9EAU - chains E and M of the 14 polymer chains in the assembly; structure by electron microscopy, 3.06 A resolution.

Chain E (and M):
Molecule: Spike glycoprotein E1
Organism: Ross river virus (STRAIN T48)
Notes: chain M of this document is another copy of the same molecule, construct and numbering; everything in this record applies to it too
UniProtKB: C9DZM3 (C9DZM3_9VIRU); residues 1-438 here correspond to UniProt positions 817-1254 (UniProt number = residue number + 816)
Amino-acid sequence (438 residues; row label = number of the first residue in the row):
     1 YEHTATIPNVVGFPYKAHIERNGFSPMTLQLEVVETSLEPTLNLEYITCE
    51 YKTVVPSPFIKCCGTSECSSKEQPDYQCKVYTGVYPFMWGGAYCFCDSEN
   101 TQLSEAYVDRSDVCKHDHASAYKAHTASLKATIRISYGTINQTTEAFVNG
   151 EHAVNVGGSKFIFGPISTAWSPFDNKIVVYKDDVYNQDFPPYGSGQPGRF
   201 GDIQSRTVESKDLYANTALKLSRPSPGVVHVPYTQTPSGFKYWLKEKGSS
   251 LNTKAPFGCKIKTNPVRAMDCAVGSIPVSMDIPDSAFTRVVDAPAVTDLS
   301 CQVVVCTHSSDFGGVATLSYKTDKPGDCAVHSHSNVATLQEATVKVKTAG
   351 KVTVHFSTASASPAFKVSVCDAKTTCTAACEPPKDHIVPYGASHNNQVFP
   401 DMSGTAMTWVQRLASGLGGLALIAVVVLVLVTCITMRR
Differences from the reference sequence: engineered mutation Asp-327 (Lys1143 in C9DZM3), Lys-345 (Asp1161 in C9DZM3), Thr-348 (Glu1164 in C9DZM3), Ala-349 (Asp1165 in C9DZM3)
Disulfide bonds: Cys-49/Cys-114, Cys-62/Cys-94, Cys-63/Cys-96, Cys-259/Cys-271, Cys-301/Cys-376, Cys-306/Cys-380, Cys-328/Cys-370

How chain E and chain M interact:
Contacting residue pairs - 20 pairs, chain E then chain M:
  Thr-41(E) / Thr-41(M)
  Thr-41(E) / Asn-43(M)
  Lys-123(E) / Glu-151(M)  salt bridge
  His-125(E) / His-125(M)
  His-125(E) / Thr-126(M)  hydrogen bond
  Thr-126(E) / His-125(M)
  Phe-147(E) / Arg-206(M)
  Glu-151(E) / Lys-123(M)  salt bridge
  Glu-151(E) / Lys-176(M)  salt bridge
  Glu-151(E) / Pro-191(M)
  His-152(E) / Tyr-192(M)
  His-152(E) / Arg-206(M)
  Lys-160(E) / Gly-193(M)  hydrogen bond (side chain-backbone)
  Lys-176(E) / Glu-151(M)  salt bridge
  Pro-191(E) / Glu-151(M)
  Tyr-192(E) / His-152(M)
  Tyr-192(E) / Ala-153(M)
  Gly-193(E) / Ala-153(M)
  Arg-206(E) / Phe-147(M)
  Arg-206(E) / His-152(M)  hydrogen bond
Also at the interface, not in a pair above, chain E (16 interface residues in all): Asn-43, Asn-149, Ala-153
Also at the interface, not in a pair above, chain M (15 interface residues in all): Asn-149

Overview:
The interface between chain E and chain M involves 16 residues on one side and 15 on the other, with 3
hydrogen bonds and 4 salt bridges. Polar pairs include Lys-123(E)/Glu-151(M), Glu-151(E)/Lys-176(M) and
His-125(E)/Thr-126(M).
Both chains are Spike glycoprotein E1 (Ross river virus (STRAIN T48)). Entry 9EAU (RRV DKTA VLP in complex
with VLDLR-LBD-Fc) was determined by electron microscopy (same publication as 9E96).
